Entry 8WHH (X-ray diffraction, 3.80 A resolution); this record covers chains G and H of the 3 polymer chains in the assembly.

== Chain G (and H) ==
Molecule: CLIP1 protein
Organism: Homo sapiens
Notes: chain H of this document is another copy of the same molecule, construct and numbering; everything in this record applies to it too
UniProtKB: Q6P5Z9 (Q6P5Z9_HUMAN); residue numbers follow UniProt; this construct covers 350-456
Sequence (111 residues; row label = number of the first residue in the row):
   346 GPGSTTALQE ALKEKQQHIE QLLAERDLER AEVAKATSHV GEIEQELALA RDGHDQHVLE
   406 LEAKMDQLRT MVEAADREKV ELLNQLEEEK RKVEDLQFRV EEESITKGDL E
Disordered / not traced: 346-348, 454-456 (chain H: 346-347, 451-456)
Construct notes: expression tag (346-349)

== Chain G / chain H interface ==
Residue-residue contacts (73; chain G residue first):
  Thr350(G) with Thr350(H)
  Leu353(G) with Gln354(H); Leu357(H), hydrophobic
  Ala356(G) with Leu357(H)
  Leu357(G) with Leu357(H), hydrophobic; Lys360(H)
  Lys360(G) with Gln361(H), hydrogen bond; Ile364(H)
  Gln361(G) with Lys360(H)
  His363(G) with Ile364(H)
  Ile364(G) with Lys360(H); Ile364(H), hydrophobic
  Leu367(G) with Leu368(H), hydrophobic; Arg371(H)
  Leu368(G) with Leu367(H), hydrophobic
  Glu370(G) with Arg371(H), salt bridge; Arg375(H), salt bridge
  Arg371(G) with Glu370(H), salt bridge
  Glu374(G) with Arg375(H), salt bridge
  Arg375(G) with Glu374(H), salt bridge
  Val378(G) with Glu374(H); Glu377(H); Val378(H), hydrophobic
  Ala381(G) with Ala381(H), hydrophobic
  His384(G) with Val385(H)
  Val385(G) with Ala381(H); His384(H); Val385(H), hydrophobic
  Ile388(G) with Val385(H), hydrophobic; Ile388(H), hydrophobic; Leu392(H), hydrophobic
  Glu389(G) with His384(H), salt bridge; Ile388(H)
  Glu391(G) with Arg396(H), salt bridge
  Leu392(G) with Ile388(H), hydrophobic; Glu391(H); Leu392(H), hydrophobic
  His399(G) with His399(H), hydrogen bond
  His402(G) with His399(H); Val403(H)
  Leu406(G) with Met410(H)
  Lys409(G) with Met410(H)
  Met410(G) with Met410(H); Leu413(H), hydrophobic
  Leu413(G) with Met410(H); Leu413(H), hydrophobic; Arg414(H); Val417(H), hydrophobic
  Arg414(G) with Leu413(H)
  Val417(G) with Val417(H), hydrophobic
  Glu423(G) with Lys424(H), salt bridge
  Lys424(G) with Glu423(H), salt bridge; Leu427(H)
  Leu427(G) with Lys424(H); Leu431(H), hydrophobic
  Gln430(G) with Leu431(H)
  Leu431(G) with Gln430(H); Leu431(H); Glu434(H)
  Glu434(G) with Leu431(H); Glu434(H); Lys435(H); Val438(H)
  Lys435(G) with Glu434(H)
  Val438(G) with Glu434(H); Val438(H), hydrophobic; Leu441(H), hydrophobic
  Leu441(G) with Val438(H); Leu441(H), hydrophobic; Gln442(H)
  Gln442(G) with Leu441(H)
  Arg444(G) with Val445(H)
  Val445(G) with Val445(H), hydrophobic
Interface residues without a listed pair, chain G (50 interface residues in all): Gln354, Glu377, Ala395, Val403, Met416, Ala420, Asp421, Lys437
Interface residues without a listed pair, chain H (50 interface residues in all): Leu353, Ala356, His363, Ala395, His402, Leu406, Lys409, Met416, Ala420, Asp421, Leu428, Lys437

== Summary ==
The chain G/chain H interface involves 50 residues from each chain; the contacts include 2 hydrogen bonds and
9 salt bridges. Polar contacts include Glu370(G)-Arg371(H), Glu370(G)-Arg375(H) and Glu374(G)-Arg375(H).
Both chains are CLIP1 protein (Homo sapiens). Entry 8WHH (Crystal structure of Se-Met derivative CLASP2 in
complex with CLIP170) was determined by X-ray diffraction (same publication as 8WHI, 8WHJ, 8WHK, 8WHL and
8WHM).
